8EL3 - chains B and I of the 6 polymer chains in the assembly; structure by X-ray diffraction, 1.57 A resolution.

# Chain B
Molecule: Phycoerythrin550 beta subunit
Organism: Hemiselmis andersenii
Reference sequence: U5T8W0 (U5T8W0_HEMAN); numbering as in UniProt (aligned over 1-177)
Sequence (177 residues; each row starts with the number of its first residue):
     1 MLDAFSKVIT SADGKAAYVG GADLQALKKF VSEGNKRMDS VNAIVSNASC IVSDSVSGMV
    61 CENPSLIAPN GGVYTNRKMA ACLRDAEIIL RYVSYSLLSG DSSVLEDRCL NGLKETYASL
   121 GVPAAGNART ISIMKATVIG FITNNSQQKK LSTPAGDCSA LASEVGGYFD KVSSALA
Sequence notes: conflict V172 (Glu in U5T8W0)
Swiss-Prot annotation at these positions:
  - binding site ((2R,3E)-phycoerythrobilin): Y18, K28, N35, D39, C82, R84, D85, N144, P154, G156, C158
  - binding site (15,16-dihydrobiliverdin): C50, D54, C61, R129, Q148, K149
Covalently attached groups: DiCys-(15,16)-Dihydrobiliverdin (AX9) linked to C50, C61; phycoerythrobilin (PEB) linked to C82, C158
Residues lining bound ligands:
  - DiCys-(15,16)-Dihydrobiliverdin (AX9): I51, D54, S57, G58, E62, R129, I133, A136, T137, G140, F141, N145, S146, Q147, Q148, K149
  - phycoerythrobilin (PEB), molecule 1: L24, K28, N35, K36, M38, D39, S40, F141, I142, N144, L151, T153, P154, A155, G156, D157
  - phycoerythrobilin (PEB), molecule 2: V56, M59, L66, G72, V73, R77, K78, A81, R84, D85, I88, I89, Y92, R108, C109, L113, T116, Y117, L120, V122, P123, G126, N127, T130
  - phycoerythrobilin (PEB), molecule 3: N76, R77, A80

# Chain I
Molecule: Phycoerythrin alpha-2 subunit
Organism: Hemiselmis andersenii
Reference sequence: U5TBJ3 (PHEA2_HEMAN); residues 1-62 here correspond to UniProt positions 48-109 (UniProt number = residue number + 47)
Sequence (62 residues; row label = number of the first residue in the row):
     1 AMKKDSKAPC VEVFDERDGC KAAGTQKASG DDGFCVKVSM KAIKMNAAEA TSVTKNYNTK
    61 LL
Modified positions: K4 (5-hydroxylysine; LYZ)
Swiss-Prot annotation at these positions:
  - binding site ((2R,3E)-phycoerythrobilin): D5, S6, E16, R17, C20, T25, K27, A28, K37
Covalently attached groups: phycoerythrobilin (PEB) linked to C20
Residues lining bound ligands:
  - DiCys-(15,16)-Dihydrobiliverdin (AX9): Y57, N58, T59, K60, L61
  - phycoerythrobilin (PEB), molecule 1: M2, K3, K4, D5, S6, K7
  - phycoerythrobilin (PEB), molecule 2: V13, F14, D15, R17, F34, C35, V36
  - phycoerythrobilin (PEB), molecule 3: F14, E16, D18, K21, A22, T25, Q26, K27, A28, S29, G30, G33, F34, C35, K37
  - phycoerythrobilin (PEB), molecule 4: K44, M45, N46, A47

# Chain B / chain I interface
Pairs across the interface (82):
  F5(B) with V36(I); V38(I), hydrophobic
  V8(B) with V38(I); S39(I); M40(I)
  I9(B) with M40(I), hydrophobic
  D13(B) with M40(I)
  G14(B) with S39(I); M40(I), hydrogen bond (backbone-backbone)
  A16(B) with K37(I); V38(I); S39(I)
  A17(B) with V36(I); K37(I); V38(I), hydrogen bond (backbone-backbone)
  Y18(B) with K27(I), hydrogen bond; A28(I), hydrophobic; V36(I); K37(I)
  V19(B) with A28(I); C35(I); V36(I), hydrogen bond (backbone-backbone)
  G20(B) with A28(I); S29(I); F34(I)
  G21(B) with S29(I), hydrogen bond (backbone-backbone); G30(I); D32(I); F34(I)
  L24(B) with F34(I), hydrophobic
  M38(B) with V36(I), hydrophobic
  V41(B) with V11(I), hydrophobic
  N42(B) with V13(I)
  V45(B) with V11(I)
  S53(B) with E49(I)
  D54(B) with L61(I)
  S57(B) with V53(I); Y57(I)
  V60(B) with Y57(I), hydrophobic
  C61(B) with Y57(I); N58(I)
  I67(B) with Y57(I), hydrophobic
  N76(B) with A47(I), hydrogen bond (side chain-backbone); A50(I); T51(I), hydrogen bond; T54(I)
  M79(B) with A50(I); V53(I), hydrophobic; T54(I)
  A80(B) with A50(I)
  L83(B) with E49(I); A50(I), hydrophobic
  R84(B) with S6(I), hydrogen bond; I43(I)
  E87(B) with I43(I)
  I88(B) with S6(I); I43(I), hydrophobic
  R91(B) with P9(I); C10(I); I43(I)
  Y92(B) with K7(I), hydrogen bond (side chain-backbone); A8(I), hydrophobic; P9(I); M40(I)
  Y95(B) with P9(I), hydrophobic
  L98(B) with V11(I), hydrophobic; V36(I), hydrophobic; V38(I), hydrophobic
  D107(B) with A1(I), hydrogen bond (backbone-backbone); M2(I), hydrogen bond (backbone-backbone)
  R108(B) with A1(I); M2(I); K3(I); M40(I)
  C109(B) with M2(I)
  N111(B) with A1(I); M2(I), hydrogen bond (backbone-backbone)
  L113(B) with M2(I), hydrophobic
  T116(B) with M2(I); K4(I)
  Q148(B) with L61(I); L62(I)
Interface residues without a listed pair, chain B (48 interface residues in all): K15, A22, V56, P64, R77, A81, S94, G112
Interface residues without a listed pair, chain I (37 interface residues in all): K44, M45, N46

# Summary
Chain B and chain I form an interface of 48 and 37 residues respectively; the contacts include 12 hydrogen
bonds. Among the polar pairs are Y18(B)-K27(I), N76(B)-A47(I) and N76(B)-T51(I). One phycoerythrobilin
molecule is bound between chain B and chain I.
Here chain B is Phycoerythrin550 beta subunit and chain I is Phycoerythrin alpha-2 subunit, both from
Hemiselmis andersenii. Entry 8EL3 (Light harvesting phycobiliprotein HaPE555 from the cryptophyte Hemiselmis
andersenii CCMP644 in a loose interface filament) was determined by X-ray diffraction (same publication as
7SSF, 7SUT, 8EL4, 8EL5 and 8EL6).
